PDB entry 7DQ4 | electron microscopy, 3.80 A resolution | chains 1 and 2 of the 3 polymer chains in the assembly

Chain 1:
Protein: Virion protein 1
Organism: Coxsackievirus B1
UniProt: W8GTF7 (W8GTF7_9ENTO); residues 1-278 here = UniProt positions 1-278
Amino-acid sequence (278 residues; row label = number of the first residue in the row):
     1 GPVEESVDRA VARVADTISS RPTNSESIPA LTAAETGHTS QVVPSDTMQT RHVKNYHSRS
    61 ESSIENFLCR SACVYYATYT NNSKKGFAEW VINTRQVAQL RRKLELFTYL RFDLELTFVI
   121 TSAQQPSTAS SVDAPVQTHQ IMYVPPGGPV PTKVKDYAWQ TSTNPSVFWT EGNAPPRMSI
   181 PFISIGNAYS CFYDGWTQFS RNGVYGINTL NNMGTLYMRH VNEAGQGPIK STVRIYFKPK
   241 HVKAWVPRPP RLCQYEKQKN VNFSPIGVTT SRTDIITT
Not modelled in the structure: 1-57, 277-278
Differences from the reference sequence: variant Lys84 (Glu in W8GTF7)
What the authors report for this chain:
  - conformationally variable residues (loop rearrangement): Pro145 to Thr152, Thr197 to Val204

Chain 2:
Protein: VP2
Organism: Coxsackievirus B1
UniProt: A0A2S0RQC2 (A0A2S0RQC2_9ENTO); residues 1-263 here correspond to UniProt positions 70-332 (UniProt number = residue number + 69)
Amino-acid sequence (263 residues; row label = number of the first residue in the row):
     1 SPSAEECGYS DRVRSITLGN STITTQECAN VVVGYGVWPE YLKDNEATAE DQPTQPDVAT
    61 CRFYTLESVQ WMKNSAGWWW KLPDALSQMG LFGQNMQYHY LGRTGYTIHV QCNASKFHQG
   121 CLLVVCVPEA EMGCSNLNNT PEFSELSGGD SARMFTDTQV GESNAKKVQT AVWNAGMGVG
   181 VGNLTIFPHQ WINLRTNNSA TLVMPYINSV PMDNMFRHNN LTLMIIPFVP LNYSEGSSPY
   241 VPITVTIAPM CAEYNGLRLA SNQ
Not modelled in the structure: 1-13, 27-29, 43-50, 258-263

Chain 1 / chain 2 interface:
Residue-residue contacts (68):
  Tyr109(1) - Glu129(2)
  Tyr109(1) - Ile207(2)
  Tyr109(1) - Asn208(2)
  Gly186(1) - Val210(2)
  Asn187(1) - Ser209(2)
  Asn187(1) - Pro211(2)
  Phe192(1) - Glu129(2)
  Phe192(1) - Glu131(2)
  Tyr193(1) - Glu129(2)
  Tyr193(1) - Glu131(2)
  Tyr193(1) - Arg217(2)
  Tyr193(1) - His218(2)
  Asp194(1) - Lys81(2)  salt bridge
  Asp194(1) - Glu129(2)  hydrogen bond (backbone-side chain)
  Asp194(1) - Ala130(2)
  Asp194(1) - His218(2)
  Asp194(1) - Asn219(2)  hydrogen bond (backbone-backbone)
  Asp194(1) - Thr222(2)
  Gly195(1) - Arg217(2)
  Trp196(1) - Phe143(2)  hydrophobic
  Trp196(1) - Arg217(2)  hydrogen bond (backbone-backbone)
  Thr197(1) - Arg217(2)
  Gln198(1) - Asp213(2)
  Gln198(1) - Arg217(2)
  Ser200(1) - Arg217(2)
  Arg201(1) - Arg217(2)
  Tyr205(1) - Glu131(2)
  Tyr205(1) - Met132(2)  hydrogen bond (side chain-backbone)
  Tyr205(1) - Pro141(2)
  Tyr205(1) - Leu146(2)
  Gly206(1) - Glu131(2)
  Leu210(1) - Val210(2)  hydrophobic
  Val246(1) - Tyr35(2)
  Pro247(1) - Phe187(2)
  Arg248(1) - Pro128(2)  hydrogen bond (side chain-backbone)
  Arg248(1) - Glu129(2)  hydrogen bond (side chain-backbone)
  Pro249(1) - Val179(2)  hydrophobic
  Pro249(1) - Asn183(2)
  Pro249(1) - Ile186(2)  hydrophobic
  Pro249(1) - Phe187(2)
  Pro250(1) - Val179(2)
  Arg251(1) - Met177(2)
  Arg251(1) - Gly178(2)
  Leu252(1) - Asn174(2)
  Leu252(1) - Gly178(2)  hydrogen bond (backbone-backbone)
  Leu252(1) - Gly180(2)
  Cys253(1) - Asn174(2)
  Cys253(1) - Gly178(2)  hydrogen bond (backbone-backbone)
  Glu256(1) - Leu137(2)
  Lys257(1) - Leu137(2)
  Lys257(1) - Asn138(2)
  Asn260(1) - Asn139(2)  hydrogen bond (side chain-backbone)
  Val261(1) - Glu131(2)
  Asn262(1) - Gly133(2)
  Asn262(1) - Cys134(2)  hydrogen bond (side chain-backbone)
  Asn262(1) - Asn136(2)  hydrogen bond (side chain-backbone)
  Asn262(1) - Leu137(2)
  Asn262(1) - Asn139(2)  hydrogen bond (side chain-backbone)
  Phe263(1) - Leu137(2)
  Phe263(1) - Asn174(2)
  Phe263(1) - Gly176(2)
  Phe263(1) - Met177(2)
  Phe263(1) - Gly178(2)
  Pro265(1) - Gln159(2)
  Pro265(1) - Gln169(2)
  Pro265(1) - Asn174(2)
  Ile266(1) - Trp173(2)  hydrogen bond (backbone-side chain)
  Ile266(1) - Asn174(2)
Interface residues without a listed pair, chain 1 (39 interface residues in all): Arg95, Thr108, Ala188, Ser190, Gly203, Val204, Ser264, Val268
Interface residues without a listed pair, chain 2 (43 interface residues in all): Val127, Thr140, Glu162, Ala171, Asn214

Overview:
39 residues of chain 1 face 43 of chain 2 across their interface; the contacts include 13 hydrogen bonds and 1
salt bridge. Polar contacts include Asp194(1)-Lys81(2), Asp194(1)-Glu129(2) and Tyr205(1)-Met132(2). The paper
reports conformational variability at Pro145(1) and Thr197(1).
Here chain 1 is Virion protein 1 and chain 2 is VP2, both from Coxsackievirus B1. Entry 7DQ4 (Cryo-EM
structure of CAR triggered Coxsackievirus B1 A-particle) was determined by electron microscopy, deposited
together with 7DPF, 7DPG, 7DPZ and 7DQ1.
